PDB entry 3BFT | X-ray diffraction, 2.27 A resolution | chains A and C

== Chain A (and C) ==
Protein: Glutamate receptor 2
Organism: Rattus norvegicus
Notes: chain C of this document is another copy of the same molecule, construct and numbering; everything in this record applies to it too
UniProtKB: P19491 (GRIA2_RAT); the construct has insertions or renumbered stretches relative to UniProt, so the offset changes along the chain: 3-117 = UniProt 413-527; 120-263 = UniProt 653-796
Sequence (263 residues; numbered 1 to 263; the number before each row is that of its first residue):
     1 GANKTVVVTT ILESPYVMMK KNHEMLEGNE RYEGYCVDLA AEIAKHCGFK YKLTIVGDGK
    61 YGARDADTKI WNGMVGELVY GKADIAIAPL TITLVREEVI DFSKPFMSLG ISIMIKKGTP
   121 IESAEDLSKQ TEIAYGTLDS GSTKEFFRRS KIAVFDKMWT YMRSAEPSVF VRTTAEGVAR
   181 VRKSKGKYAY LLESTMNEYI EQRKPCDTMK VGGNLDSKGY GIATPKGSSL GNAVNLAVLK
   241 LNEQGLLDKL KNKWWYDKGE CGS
Disordered / not traced: 1-2, 262-263
Sequence notes: expression tag (1-2); linker (118-119)
Disulfide bonds: Cys206-Cys261
Bound ions: Zn2+ site 1 near His46 (its only coordinating residue here); Zn2+ site 2 near Asp65 (its only coordinating residue here); Na+ near Asp156 (its only coordinating residue here)
Ligand contacts: S2P ((2S)-2-amino-3-(4-hydroxy-1,2,5-thiadiazol-3-yl)propanoic acid): Tyr61, Pro89, Leu90, Thr91, Arg96, Leu138, Gly141, Ser142, Thr143, Thr174, Leu192, Glu193, Met196, Tyr220
Swiss-Prot annotation at these positions:
  - binding site (L-glutamate): Pro89, Thr91, Arg96, Ser142, Thr143, Glu193
  - site: Arg64 (Interaction with the cone snail toxin Con-ikot-ikot), Ile121 (Crucial to convey clamshell closure to channel opening), Arg148 (Interaction with the cone snail toxin Con-ikot-ikot), Lys240 (Interaction with the cone snail toxin Con-ikot-ikot)
  - glycosylation: Asn3 (N-linked (GlcNAc...) asparagine)
  - modified residue (Phosphoserine): Ser150, Ser184

== Interface between chain A and chain C ==
Pairs across the interface (25):
  Ile92(A) - Leu239(C)  hydrophobic
  Thr93(A) - Leu239(C)
  Thr93(A) - Glu243(C)
  Leu94(A) - Leu236(C)
  Leu94(A) - Lys240(C)
  Leu94(A) - Glu243(C)  hydrogen bond (backbone-side chain)
  Glu97(A) - Lys104(C)  salt bridge
  Glu97(A) - Asn235(C)  hydrogen bond
  Glu97(A) - Leu236(C)
  Glu97(A) - Leu239(C)
  Phe102(A) - Lys104(C)  hydrogen bond (backbone-side chain)
  Ser103(A) - Lys104(C)
  Lys104(A) - Glu97(C)  salt bridge
  Lys104(A) - Phe102(C)  hydrogen bond (side chain-backbone)
  Lys104(A) - Ser103(C)
  Pro105(A) - Pro105(C)
  Ser217(A) - Asn242(C)  hydrogen bond (backbone-side chain)
  Asn235(A) - Glu97(C)  hydrogen bond
  Leu236(A) - Leu94(C)
  Leu236(A) - Glu97(C)
  Leu239(A) - Glu97(C)
  Lys240(A) - Leu94(C)
  Asn242(A) - Ser217(C)  hydrogen bond (side chain-backbone)
  Glu243(A) - Thr93(C)
  Glu243(A) - Leu94(C)  hydrogen bond (side chain-backbone)
Interface residues without a listed pair, chain A (17 interface residues in all): Ser108, Gln244
Interface residues without a listed pair, chain C (17 interface residues in all): Ile92, Ser108, Ile152

== Overview ==
Chain A and chain C each contribute 17 residues to their interface, with 8 hydrogen bonds and 2 salt bridges.
Polar contacts include Glu97(A)-Lys104(C), Leu94(A)-Glu243(C) and Glu97(A)-Asn235(C). Bound to chain A:
compound S2P. From UniProt: 6 L-glutamate-binding residues on chain A.
Both chains are Glutamate receptor 2 (Rattus norvegicus). Entry 3BFT (Structure of the ligand-binding core of
GluR2 in complex with the agonist (S)-TDPA at 2.25 A ...) was determined by X-ray diffraction (same
publication as 3BFU).
